8VRA - chains A and B of the 5 polymer chains in the assembly; structure by electron microscopy, 3.12 A resolution.

# Chain A
Protein: HLA class I histocompatibility antigen, A alpha chain
Source organism: Homo sapiens
Reference sequence: P04439 (HLAA_HUMAN); residues 1-275 here correspond to UniProt positions 25-299 (UniProt number = residue number + 24)
Sequence (275 residues; row label = number of the first residue in the row):
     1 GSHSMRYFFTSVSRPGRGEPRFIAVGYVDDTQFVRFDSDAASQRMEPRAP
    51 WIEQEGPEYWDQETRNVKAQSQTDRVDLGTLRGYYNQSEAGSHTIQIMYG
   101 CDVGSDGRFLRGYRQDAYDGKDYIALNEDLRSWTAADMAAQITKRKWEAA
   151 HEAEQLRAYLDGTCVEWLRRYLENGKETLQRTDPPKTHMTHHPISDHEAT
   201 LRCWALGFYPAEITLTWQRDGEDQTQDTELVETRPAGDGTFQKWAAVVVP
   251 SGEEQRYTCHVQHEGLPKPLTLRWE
Curated features (UniProtKB/Swiss-Prot):
  - region: Glu275 (Connecting peptide)
  - binding site (a peptide antigen): Tyr7, Thr73, Tyr84, Asp116, Thr143, Lys146, Tyr159, Tyr171
  - modified residue: Tyr59 (Sulfotyrosine)
  - glycosylation: Asn86 (N-linked (GlcNAc...) asparagine)
Disulfide bonds: Cys203-Cys259
Ligand contacts: AMG 510 (bound form) (MOV): Gln155, Leu156, Ala158, Tyr159, Thr163

# Chain B
Protein: Beta-2-microglobulin
Source organism: Homo sapiens
Reference sequence: P61769 (B2MG_HUMAN); residues 21-119 here = UniProt positions 21-119
Sequence (99 residues; each row starts with the number of its first residue):
    21 IQRTPKIQVYSRHPAENGKSNFLNCYVSGFHPSDIEVDLLKNGERIEKVE
    71 HSDLSFSKDWSFYLLYYTEFTPTEKDEYACRVNHVTLSQPKIVKWDRDM
Curated features (UniProtKB/Swiss-Prot):
  - modified residue: Gln22 (Pyrrolidone carboxylic acid)
  - glycosylation: Ile21 (N-linked (Glc) (glycation) isoleucine), Lys39 (N-linked (Glc) (glycation) lysine), Lys61 (N-linked (Glc) (glycation) lysine), Lys68 (N-linked (Glc) (glycation) lysine), Lys78 (N-linked (Glc) (glycation) lysine), Lys111 (N-linked (Glc) (glycation) lysine), Lys114 (N-linked (Glc) (glycation) lysine)
  - natural variant: Asp96 (D96N: In AMYLD6)
  - mutagenesis: Asp79 (D79P: Increases tendency towards amyloid formation), Trp80 (W80G: Decreases tendency towards amyloid formation; W80V: Increases tendency towards amyloid formation)
Disulfide bonds: Cys45-Cys100

# Interface between chain A and chain B
Pairs across the interface - 56 pairs, chain A then chain B:
  Phe8(A) - Phe76(B)  hydrophobic
  Phe9(A) - Phe76(B)
  Thr10(A) - Leu74(B)
  Thr10(A) - Phe76(B)
  Thr10(A) - Phe82(B)
  Ile23(A) - Leu74(B)  hydrophobic
  Val25(A) - Asp73(B)
  Val25(A) - Leu74(B)
  Tyr27(A) - Ser75(B)
  Tyr27(A) - Tyr83(B)
  Gln32(A) - Asp73(B)  hydrogen bond
  Arg35(A) - Asp73(B)  salt bridge
  Arg48(A) - Asp73(B)  salt bridge
  Thr94(A) - Phe82(B)
  Gln96(A) - His51(B)
  Gln96(A) - Phe76(B)
  Gln96(A) - Trp80(B)  hydrogen bond (side chain-backbone)
  Gln96(A) - Phe82(B)
  Ile97(A) - Phe76(B)
  Gln115(A) - Trp80(B)
  Asp116(A) - Trp80(B)
  Ala117(A) - Trp80(B)  hydrophobic
  Asp119(A) - Ile21(B)
  Asp119(A) - His51(B)
  Gly120(A) - Arg23(B)
  Gly120(A) - His51(B)  hydrogen bond (backbone-side chain)
  Gly120(A) - Asp79(B)
  Gly120(A) - Trp80(B)
  Lys121(A) - Ile21(B)
  Asp122(A) - Trp80(B)  hydrogen bond
  His192(A) - Asp118(B)  salt bridge
  Arg202(A) - Asp118(B)  hydrogen bond (side chain-backbone)
  Arg202(A) - Met119(B)
  Trp204(A) - Asp118(B)
  Trp204(A) - Met119(B)  hydrophobic
  Leu206(A) - Pro34(B)  hydrophobic
  Val231(A) - Gln28(B)
  Glu232(A) - Lys26(B)  salt bridge
  Glu232(A) - Gln28(B)
  Glu232(A) - Ser48(B)  hydrogen bond
  Arg234(A) - Gln28(B)
  Arg234(A) - Tyr30(B)
  Arg234(A) - Tyr46(B)
  Arg234(A) - Met119(B)  hydrogen bond
  Pro235(A) - Tyr30(B)  hydrogen bond (backbone-side chain)
  Pro235(A) - Tyr46(B)
  Ala236(A) - Arg32(B)
  Ala236(A) - Asn44(B)  hydrogen bond (backbone-side chain)
  Gly237(A) - Arg32(B)
  Gly237(A) - Leu85(B)
  Asp238(A) - Arg32(B)
  Asp238(A) - His33(B)
  Gln242(A) - Tyr30(B)
  Gln242(A) - Ser31(B)  hydrogen bond (side chain-backbone)
  Gln242(A) - Arg32(B)  hydrogen bond (side chain-backbone)
  Trp244(A) - Met119(B)
Other interface residues (no listed pair), chain A (35 interface residues in all): Val12, Met98, Thr233
Other interface residues (no listed pair), chain B (30 interface residues in all): Val29, Pro52, Ser53, Asp54, Ser72, Tyr87

# In short
35 residues of chain A and 30 residues of chain B are in contact, with 11 hydrogen bonds and 4 salt bridges.
Polar contacts include Arg35(A)-Asp73(B), Arg48(A)-Asp73(B) and His192(A)-Asp118(B). Bound to chain A: AMG 510
(bound form).
Here chain A is HLA class I histocompatibility antigen, A alpha chain and chain B is Beta-2-microglobulin,
both from Homo sapiens. Entry 8VRA (Structure of a synthetic antibody in complex with a class I MHC presenting
a hapten-peptide conjugate) was determined by electron microscopy together with 8VR9 and 8VRB from the same
study.
